Entry 6I68 (X-ray diffraction, 1.85 A resolution); this record covers chains A and B.

Chain A:
Molecule: Speckle-type POZ protein
Source organism: Homo sapiens
UniProtKB: O43791 (SPOP_HUMAN); residues 28-166 here = UniProt positions 28-166
Sequence (145 residues; each row starts with the number of its first residue):
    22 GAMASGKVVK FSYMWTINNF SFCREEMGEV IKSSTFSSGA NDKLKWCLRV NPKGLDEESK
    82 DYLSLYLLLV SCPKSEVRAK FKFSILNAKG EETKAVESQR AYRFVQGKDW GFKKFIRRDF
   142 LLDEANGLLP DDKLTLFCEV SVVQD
Disordered / not traced: 22-25
Construct notes: expression tag (22-27); engineered mutation Val117 (Met in O43791)
Swiss-Prot annotation at these positions:
  - region: Tyr123 to Phe133 (Important for binding substrate proteins)
  - natural variant: Tyr83 (Y83C: In NSDVS2), Arg121 (R121Q: In NSDVS1), Gly132 (G132V: In NSDVS2), Arg138 (R138C: In NSDVS2), Asp144 (D144N: In NSDVS1)
  - mutagenesis: Tyr87 (Y87A: Strongly reduced affinity for substrate proteins), Tyr123 (Y123A: Strongly reduced affinity for substrate proteins), Asp130 (D130A: Strongly reduced affinity for substrate proteins), Trp131 (W131A: Strongly reduced affinity for substrate proteins), Phe133 (F133A: Strongly reduced affinity for substrate proteins)
What the authors report for this chain:
  - disease-associated variants - E47K, E50K, E78K, D140N: unchanged binding to BRD3

Chain B:
Molecule: Bromodomain-containing protein 3
Source organism: Homo sapiens
UniProtKB: Q15059 (BRD3_HUMAN); residues 245-253 here = UniProt positions 245-253
Sequence (9 residues; each row starts with the number of its first residue):
   245 KADTTTPTT
Disordered / not traced: 252-253

Interface between chain A and chain B:
Pairs across the interface (18; chain A residue first):
  Arg70(A) - Thr249(B)
  Tyr87(A) - Asp247(B)  hydrogen bond
  Tyr87(A) - Thr249(B)
  Phe102(A) - Ala246(B)  hydrophobic
  Tyr123(A) - Ala246(B)
  Lys129(A) - Thr248(B)  hydrogen bond
  Lys129(A) - Thr250(B)  hydrogen bond
  Lys129(A) - Pro251(B)  hydrogen bond (side chain-backbone)
  Asp130(A) - Thr248(B)  hydrogen bond (backbone-side chain)
  Asp130(A) - Thr249(B)  hydrogen bond
  Asp130(A) - Thr250(B)
  Trp131(A) - Asp247(B)
  Trp131(A) - Thr248(B)
  Gly132(A) - Ala246(B)
  Gly132(A) - Asp247(B)  hydrogen bond (backbone-backbone)
  Phe133(A) - Ala246(B)  hydrophobic
  Phe133(A) - Asp247(B)
  Lys134(A) - Asp247(B)  hydrogen bond (backbone-side chain)
Also at the interface, not in a pair above, chain A (11 interface residues in all): Leu76
Also at the interface, not in a pair above, chain B (7 interface residues in all): Lys245
The authors on this interface:
  - hot spots on chain A (mutagenesis) - F133V: abolished binding to Bromodomain-containing protein 3 (chain B)

Overview:
Chain A and chain B form an interface of 11 and 7 residues respectively, with 8 hydrogen bonds. Polar pairs
include Tyr87(A)-Asp247(B), Lys129(A)-Thr248(B) and Lys129(A)-Thr250(B). From the paper: F133V of chain A
abolishes binding to Bromodomain-containing protein 3 (chain B); E47K, E50K and E78K of chain A, among others,
leave binding to BRD3 unchanged.
Chain A is Speckle-type POZ protein and chain B is Bromodomain-containing protein 3, both from Homo sapiens;
the structure, Co-crystal structure of human SPOP MATH domain (M117V) and human BRD3 fragment, was determined
by X-ray diffraction together with 6I41 and 6I7A from the same study.
